PDB entry 7VAN | electron microscopy, 3.00 A resolution | chains D and L of the 12 polymer chains in the assembly

Chain D:
Name: V-type ATP synthase beta chain
Source organism: Thermus thermophilus HB8
UniProt: Q56404 (VATB_THET8); residues 1-478 here = UniProt positions 1-478
Sequence (478 residues; numbered 1 to 478; the number before each row is that of its first residue):
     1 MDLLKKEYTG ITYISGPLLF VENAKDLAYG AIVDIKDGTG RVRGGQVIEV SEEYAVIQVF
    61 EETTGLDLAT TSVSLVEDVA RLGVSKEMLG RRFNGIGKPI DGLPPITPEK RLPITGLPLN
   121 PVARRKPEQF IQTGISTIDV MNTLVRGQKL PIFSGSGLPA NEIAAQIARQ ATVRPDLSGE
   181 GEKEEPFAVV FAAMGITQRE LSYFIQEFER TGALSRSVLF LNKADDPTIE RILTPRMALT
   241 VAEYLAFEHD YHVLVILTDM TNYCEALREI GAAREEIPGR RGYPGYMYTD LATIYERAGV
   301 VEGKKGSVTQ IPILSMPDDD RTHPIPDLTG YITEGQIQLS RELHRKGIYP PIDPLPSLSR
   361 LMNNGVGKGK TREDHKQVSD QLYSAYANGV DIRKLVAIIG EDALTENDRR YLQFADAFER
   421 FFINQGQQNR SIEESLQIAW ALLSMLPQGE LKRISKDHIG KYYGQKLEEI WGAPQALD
Disordered / not traced: 1-4, 475-478

Chain L:
Name: V-type ATP synthase subunit E
Source organism: Thermus thermophilus HB8
UniProt: P74901 (VATE_THET8); residues 1-188 here = UniProt positions 1-188
Sequence (188 residues; numbered 1 to 188; the number before each row is that of its first residue):
     1 MSKLEAILSQ EVEAEIQALL QEAEAKAEAV KREAEEKAKA LLQARERALE AQYRAALRRA
    61 ESAGELLVAT ARTQARGEVL EEVRRRVREA LEALPQKPEW PEVVRKLALE ALEALPGAKA
   121 LVANPEDLPH LEALARERGV ELQAEPALRL GVRAVGAEGK TQVENSLLAR LDRAWDALSS
   181 KVAQALWG
Disordered / not traced: 1-60

Interface between chain D and chain L:
Residue-residue contacts (28):
  Lys5(D) - Gln162(L)
  Lys5(D) - Val163(L)
  Lys5(D) - Glu164(L)  hydrogen bond (backbone-backbone)
  Lys5(D) - Asn165(L)
  Lys5(D) - Arg170(L)
  Lys5(D) - Arg173(L)
  Lys6(D) - Leu115(L)
  Lys6(D) - Thr161(L)
  Lys6(D) - Gln162(L)
  Lys6(D) - Val163(L)
  Glu7(D) - Thr161(L)
  Glu7(D) - Gln162(L)  hydrogen bond (backbone-backbone)
  Tyr8(D) - Lys160(L)
  Tyr8(D) - Thr161(L)
  Thr9(D) - Gly159(L)
  Thr9(D) - Lys160(L)  hydrogen bond (side chain-backbone)
  Asn23(D) - Lys160(L)
  Asn23(D) - Thr161(L)
  Leu75(D) - Arg173(L)
  Glu87(D) - Arg72(L)  salt bridge
  Glu87(D) - Arg76(L)  salt bridge
  Pro104(D) - Thr73(L)
  Pro104(D) - Gly77(L)
  Thr107(D) - Arg76(L)
  Thr107(D) - Leu80(L)
  Pro108(D) - Ser180(L)
  Arg111(D) - Asp176(L)  salt bridge
  Gly212(D) - Ser62(L)
Interface residues without a listed pair, chain D (17 interface residues in all): Gly10, Leu103, Thr211, Ser215
Interface residues without a listed pair, chain L (23 interface residues in all): Leu66, Thr70, Gln74, Glu158, Ser179

Overview:
Chain D and chain L form an interface of 17 and 23 residues respectively; the contacts include 3 hydrogen
bonds and 3 salt bridges. Polar pairs include Glu87(D)-Arg72(L), Glu87(D)-Arg76(L) and Arg111(D)-Asp176(L).
Here chain D is V-type ATP synthase beta chain and chain L is V-type ATP synthase subunit E, both from Thermus
thermophilus HB8. Entry 7VAN (V1EG of V/A-ATPase from Thermus thermophilus, high ATP, state2-1) was determined
by electron microscopy, deposited together with 7VAI, 7VAJ, 7VAK, 7VAL, 7VAM, 7VAO and 11 further entries.
